9OA1 - chains X and Y of the 11 polymer chains in the assembly; structure by electron microscopy, 2.66 A resolution.

== Chain X (and Y) ==
Protein: Helicase loader
Organism: Escherichia phage Lambda
Notes: chain Y of this document is another copy of the same molecule, construct and numbering; everything in this record applies to it too
Reference sequence: P03689 (VRPP_LAMBD); residue numbers follow UniProt; this construct covers 1-233
Chain sequence (233 residues; each row starts with the number of its first residue):
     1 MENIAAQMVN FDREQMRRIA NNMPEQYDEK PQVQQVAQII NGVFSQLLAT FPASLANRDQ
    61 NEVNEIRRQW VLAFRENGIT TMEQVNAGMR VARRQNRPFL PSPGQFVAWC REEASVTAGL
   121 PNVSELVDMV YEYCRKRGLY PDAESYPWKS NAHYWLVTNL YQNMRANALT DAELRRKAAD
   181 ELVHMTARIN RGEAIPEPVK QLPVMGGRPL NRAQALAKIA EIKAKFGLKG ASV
Disordered / not traced: 1-39, 233 (chain Y: 1-36, 233)
Sequence notes: engineered mutation E2 (Lys in P03689)
What the authors report for this chain:
  - binding site for the ligand ADP: Y27

== Interface between chain X and chain Y ==
Residue-residue contacts (27; chain X residue first):
  R58(X) - P52(Y)
  E65(X) - S45(Y)
  E65(X) - Q46(Y)
  E65(X) - A49(Y)
  I66(X) - A49(Y)  hydrophobic
  Q69(X) - Q46(Y)  hydrogen bond
  Q69(X) - A49(Y)
  Q69(X) - T50(Y)  hydrogen bond
  Q69(X) - M89(Y)
  Q69(X) - R93(Y)  hydrogen bond
  L72(X) - R93(Y)
  A73(X) - R93(Y)
  E76(X) - R90(Y)
  E76(X) - R93(Y)  salt bridge
  E76(X) - R94(Y)  salt bridge
  L100(X) - P52(Y)
  S102(X) - T50(Y)
  S102(X) - F51(Y)
  S102(X) - P98(Y)
  P103(X) - T50(Y)
  G104(X) - R93(Y)
  G104(X) - Q95(Y)
  G104(X) - N96(Y)
  Q105(X) - N96(Y)
  Q105(X) - P98(Y)
  A108(X) - N96(Y)
  R111(X) - N96(Y)
Other interface residues (no listed pair), chain X (16 interface residues in all): R68, V107
Other interface residues (no listed pair), chain Y (15 interface residues in all): N86, R97

== In short ==
16 residues of chain X and 15 residues of chain Y are in contact; the contacts include 3 hydrogen bonds and 2
salt bridges. Polar pairs include E76(X)-R93(Y), E76(X)-R94(Y) and Q69(X)-Q46(Y). From the paper: a binding
site for the ligand ADP at Y27(X).
Both chains are Helicase loader (Escherichia phage Lambda). Entry 9OA1 (Ecoli DnaB helicase and Phage Lambda
loader P with ADP-Mg in a 6:5 stoichiometry ratio) was determined by electron microscopy, deposited together
with 8V9S and 9OA2.
